Entry 3PU1 (X-ray diffraction, 3.14 A resolution); this record covers chains E and R of the 6 polymer chains in the assembly.

# Chain E
Name: Nucleoprotein
Organism: Vesicular stomatitis Indiana virus
Reference sequence: P03521 (NCAP_VSIVA); residue numbers follow UniProt; this construct covers 2-422
Sequence (421 residues; numbered 2 to 422; the number before each row is that of its first residue):
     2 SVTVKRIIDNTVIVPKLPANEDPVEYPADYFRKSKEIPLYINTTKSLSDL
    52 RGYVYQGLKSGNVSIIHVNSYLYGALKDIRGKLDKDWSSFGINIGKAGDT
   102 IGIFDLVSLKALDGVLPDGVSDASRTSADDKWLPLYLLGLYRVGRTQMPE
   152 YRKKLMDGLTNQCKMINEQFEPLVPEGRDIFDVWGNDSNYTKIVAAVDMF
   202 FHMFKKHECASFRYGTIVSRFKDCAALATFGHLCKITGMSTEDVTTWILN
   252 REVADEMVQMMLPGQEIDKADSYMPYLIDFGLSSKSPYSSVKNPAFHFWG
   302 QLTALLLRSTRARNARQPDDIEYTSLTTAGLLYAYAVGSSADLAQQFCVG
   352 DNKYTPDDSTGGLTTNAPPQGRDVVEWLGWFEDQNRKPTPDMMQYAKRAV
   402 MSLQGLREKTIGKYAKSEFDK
Bound ions: uranyl (VI) ion (4 sites), coordinated by Arg146, Glu253, Glu323, Asp358, Asp384
UniProt features mapped onto this chain:
  - binding site (RNA): Arg143, Tyr152, Lys206, Arg214, Lys286, Arg317, Arg408

# Chain R
Molecule: 45-nt RNA strand
Sequence (45 nucleotides; row label = number of the first residue in the row):
     1 GGGGGGGGGGGGGGGGGGGGGGGGGGGGGGGGGGGGGGGGGGGGG
Bound ions: uranyl (VI) ion (5 sites), coordinated by G4, G6, G15, G24, G33, G34, G42

# How chain E and chain R interact
Pairs across the interface (38; chain E residue first):
  Asp23(E) with G38(R), phosphate contact
  Arg143(E) with G44(R), salt bridge to the phosphate; G45(R), salt bridge to the phosphate
  Met149(E) with G42(R), sugar contact
  Glu151(E) with G42(R), sugar contact; G43(R), phosphate contact; G44(R), phosphate contact
  Lys155(E) with G44(R), salt bridge to the phosphate
  Asn162(E) with G45(R), hydrogen bond to the base
  Arg179(E) with G38(R), base contact
  Asn187(E) with G37(R), hydrogen bond to the base
  Ala211(E) with G45(R), base contact
  Ser212(E) with G45(R), base contact
  Arg214(E) with G45(R), sugar contact
  Tyr215(E) with G45(R), sugar contact
  Ile218(E) with G45(R), sugar contact
  Val219(E) with G44(R), base contact
  Asp224(E) with G38(R), hydrogen bond to the sugar; G39(R), hydrogen bond to the sugar; G40(R), phosphate contact
  Ala226(E) with G40(R), phosphate contact
  Ser285(E) with G39(R), phosphate contact
  Lys286(E) with G38(R), salt bridge to the phosphate; G39(R), phosphate contact
  Ser287(E) with G39(R), hydrogen bond to the phosphate
  Ser290(E) with G39(R), phosphate contact; G40(R), phosphate contact
  Ser291(E) with G40(R), hydrogen bond to the phosphate
  Val292(E) with G39(R), sugar contact
  Arg312(E) with G41(R), base contact
  Asn315(E) with G41(R), sugar contact
  Arg317(E) with G40(R), base contact; G41(R), salt bridge to the phosphate
  Gln318(E) with G40(R), base contact
  Asp320(E) with G40(R), base contact
  Arg408(E) with G42(R), sugar contact; G43(R), salt bridge to the phosphate
  Lys410(E) with G40(R), base contact
Other interface residues (no listed pair), chain E (34 interface residues in all): Arg221, Cys225, Ile279, His298, Ala316

# Overview
34 residues of chain E and 9 residues of chain R are in contact; the contacts include 6 hydrogen bonds and 6
salt bridges. Polar contacts include Asn162(E)-G45(R), Asn187(E)-G37(R) and Asp224(E)-G38(R). UniProt lists 7
RNA-binding residues on chain E.
Chain E is Nucleoprotein (Vesicular stomatitis Indiana virus) and chain R is a 45-nt RNA strand; the
structure, Crystal Structure of a vesicular stomatitis virus nucleocapsid-polyG complex, was determined by
X-ray diffraction (same publication as 3PTO, 3PTX, 3PU0 and 3PU4).
